PDB entry 6ACZ | electron microscopy, 4.30 A resolution (low resolution: residue-level contacts below are approximate; hydrogen-bond / salt-bridge calls are withheld) | chains A and C of the 3 polymer chains in the assembly

== Chain A ==
Protein: VP1
Organism: Coxsackievirus A10
UniProt: A0A1V0FT21 (A0A1V0FT21_9ENTO); residues 1-298 here correspond to UniProt positions 565-862 (UniProt number = residue number + 564)
Amino-acid sequence (298 residues; numbered 1 to 298; the number before each row is that of its first residue):
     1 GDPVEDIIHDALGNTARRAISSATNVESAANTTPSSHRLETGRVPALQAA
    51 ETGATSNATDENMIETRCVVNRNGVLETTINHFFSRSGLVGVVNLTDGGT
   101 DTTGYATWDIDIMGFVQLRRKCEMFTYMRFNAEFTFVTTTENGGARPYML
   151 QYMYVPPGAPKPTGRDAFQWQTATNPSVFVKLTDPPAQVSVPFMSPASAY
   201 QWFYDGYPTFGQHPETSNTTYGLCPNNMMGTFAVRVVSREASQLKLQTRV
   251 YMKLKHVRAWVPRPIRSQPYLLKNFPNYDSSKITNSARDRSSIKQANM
Disordered / not traced: 1-67, 99-101, 209-217

== Chain C ==
Protein: VP3
Organism: Coxsackievirus A10
UniProt: A0A1V0FT21 (A0A1V0FT21_9ENTO); residues 1-240 here correspond to UniProt positions 325-564 (UniProt number = residue number + 324)
Amino-acid sequence (240 residues; row label = number of the first residue in the row):
     1 GIPAELRPGTNQFLTTDDGTAAPILPGFTPTPTIHIPGEVHSLLELCRVE
    51 TILEVNNTTEATGLTRLLIPVSSQNKADELCAAFMVDPGRIGPWQSTLVG
   101 QICRYYTQWSGSLKVTFMFTGSFMATGKMLVAYSPPGSAQPANRETAMLG
   151 THVIWDFGLQSSVSLVIPWISNTHFRTAKTGGNYDYYTAGVVTLWYQTNY
   201 VVPPETPGEAYIIAMGAAQDNFTLKICKDTDEVTQQAVLQ
Disordered / not traced: 1, 173-188, 238-240

== How chain A and chain C interact ==
Residue-residue contacts (91; chain A residue first):
  V69(A) with S110(C); W169(C); S171(C)
  V70(A) with W169(C)
  N71(A) with W169(C)
  N73(A) with T223(C); L224(C)
  E77(A) with Y106(C); K225(C); I226(C); C227(C)
  T78(A) with L43(C); L224(C)
  T79(A) with H41(C)
  I80(A) with H41(C); L43(C)
  F83(A) with L43(C); Y106(C)
  R86(A) with T16(C); C227(C)
  S87(A) with T15(C)
  G114(A) with A237(C)
  V116(A) with Q235(C)
  Q117(A) with T230(C)
  R120(A) with Q101(C); Y105(C); T230(C); V233(C)
  K121(A) with Y105(C)
  R129(A) with P30(C); T31(C)
  E133(A) with A21(C)
  T135(A) with F13(C)
  Y154(A) with I24(C)
  P176(A) with I24(C)
  P185(A) with N11(C)
  Q188(A) with T20(C); A21(C)
  V189(A) with I24(C)
  S190(A) with A22(C); I24(C)
  F193(A) with F28(C); T31(C)
  M194(A) with L25(C); F28(C)
  S195(A) with T31(C)
  A197(A) with T31(C)
  K253(A) with D17(C)
  R258(A) with E39(C)
  A259(A) with E39(C); V40(C)
  W260(A) with I36(C); P37(C); G38(C); E39(C); V40(C)
  V261(A) with P37(C); G38(C)
  P262(A) with L46(C)
  P269(A) with Q235(C)
  Y270(A) with Q235(C)
  S286(A) with E54(C); Q95(C); S96(C)
  A287(A) with E54(C); N57(C); G92(C); Q95(C)
  R288(A) with N57(C)
  D289(A) with N57(C); T58(C); R66(C)
  R290(A) with V55(C); N57(C); A83(C)
  S292(A) with T58(C)
  I293(A) with N56(C); T58(C); C81(C); A82(C); A83(C)
  K294(A) with E79(C); L80(C)
  A296(A) with M85(C); Q140(C); V191(C)
  N297(A) with M85(C)
  M298(A) with D87(C); I91(C); G92(C); P93(C)
Also at the interface, not in a pair above, chain A (64 interface residues in all): R72, G74, H82, F115, M124, F125, V137, V191, P192, P196, S198, Y251, I265, S267, N285, S291
Also at the interface, not in a pair above, chain C (69 interface residues in all): D18, G19, P23, T33, I34, S42, T59, P70, F84, N221, D229, E232, Q236

== Summary ==
The interface between chain A and chain C involves 64 residues on one side and 69 on the other.
Chain A is VP1 and chain C is VP3, both from Coxsackievirus A10; the structure, The structure of CVA10 virus
A-particle from its complex with Fab 2G8, was determined by electron microscopy, deposited together with 6ACU,
6ACW, 6ACY, 6AD0 and 6AD1.
